8XGC - chains I and Y of the 29 polymer chains in the assembly; structure by electron microscopy, 3.70 A resolution.

# Chain I
Protein: Topoisomerase 1-associated factor 1
Organism: Saccharomyces cerevisiae
UniProtKB: P53840 (TOF1_YEAST); residue numbers follow UniProt; this construct covers 1-1238
Amino-acid sequence (1238 residues; row label = number of the first residue in the row):
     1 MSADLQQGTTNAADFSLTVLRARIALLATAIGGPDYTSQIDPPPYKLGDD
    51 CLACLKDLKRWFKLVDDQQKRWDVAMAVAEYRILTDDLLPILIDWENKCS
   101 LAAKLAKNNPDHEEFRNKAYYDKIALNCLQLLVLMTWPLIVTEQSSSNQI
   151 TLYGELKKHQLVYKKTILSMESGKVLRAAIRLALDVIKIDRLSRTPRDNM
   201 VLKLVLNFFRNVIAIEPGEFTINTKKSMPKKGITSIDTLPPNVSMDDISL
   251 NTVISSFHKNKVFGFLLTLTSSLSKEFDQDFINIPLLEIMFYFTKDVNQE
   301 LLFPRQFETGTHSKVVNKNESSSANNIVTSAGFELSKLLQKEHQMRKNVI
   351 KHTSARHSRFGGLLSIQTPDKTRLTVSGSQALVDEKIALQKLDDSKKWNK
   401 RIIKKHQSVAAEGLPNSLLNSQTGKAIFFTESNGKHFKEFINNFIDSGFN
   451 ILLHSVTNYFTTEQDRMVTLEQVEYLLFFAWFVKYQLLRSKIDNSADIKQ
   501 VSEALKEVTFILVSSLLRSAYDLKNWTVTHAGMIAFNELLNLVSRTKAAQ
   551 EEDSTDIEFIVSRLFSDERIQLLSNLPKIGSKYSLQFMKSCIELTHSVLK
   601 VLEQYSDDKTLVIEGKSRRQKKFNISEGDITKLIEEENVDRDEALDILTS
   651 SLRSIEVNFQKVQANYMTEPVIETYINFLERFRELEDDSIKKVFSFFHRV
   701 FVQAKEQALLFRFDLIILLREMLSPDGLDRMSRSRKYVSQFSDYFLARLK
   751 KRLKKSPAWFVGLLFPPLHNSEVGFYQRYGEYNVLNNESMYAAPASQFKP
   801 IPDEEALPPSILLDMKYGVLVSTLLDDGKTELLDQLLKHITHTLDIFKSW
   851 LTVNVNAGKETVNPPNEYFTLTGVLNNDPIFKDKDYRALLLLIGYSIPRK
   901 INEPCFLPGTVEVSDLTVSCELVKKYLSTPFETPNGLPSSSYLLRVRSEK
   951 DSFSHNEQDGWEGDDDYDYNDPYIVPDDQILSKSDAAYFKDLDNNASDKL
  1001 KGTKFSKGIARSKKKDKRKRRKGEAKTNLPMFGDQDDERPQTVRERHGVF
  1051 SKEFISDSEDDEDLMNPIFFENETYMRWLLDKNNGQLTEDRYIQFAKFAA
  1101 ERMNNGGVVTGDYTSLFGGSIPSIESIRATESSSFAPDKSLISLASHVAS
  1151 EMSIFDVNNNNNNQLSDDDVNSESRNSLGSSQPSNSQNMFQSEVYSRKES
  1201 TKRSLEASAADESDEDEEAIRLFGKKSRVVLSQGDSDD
Unresolved in the structure: 1-10, 306-328, 552-554, 782-1238
Curated features (UniProtKB/Swiss-Prot):
  - modified residue (Phosphoserine): Ser626, Ser654, Ser1056, Ser1058, Ser1213

# Chain Y
Molecule: 39-nt DNA strand
Organism: Saccharomyces cerevisiae
Sequence (39 nucleotides; numbered 15 to 53; the number before each row is that of its first residue):
    15 CACACACTCAAAAATTAATCGATCGTATGCAAAATTTAA

# How chain I and chain Y interact
Contacting residue pairs - 11 pairs, chain I then chain Y:
  Lys226(I) with DT22(Y), sugar contact; DC23(Y), salt bridge to the phosphate
  Lys230(I) with DC21(Y), phosphate contact
  Lys400(I) with DT29(Y), phosphate contact; DT30(Y), salt bridge to the phosphate
  Arg401(I) with DT30(Y), phosphate contact
  Ile403(I) with DT30(Y), sugar contact; DA31(Y), phosphate contact
  Arg619(I) with DT42(Y), hydrogen bond to the sugar; DG43(Y), sugar contact
  Lys621(I) with DT42(Y), salt bridge to the phosphate
Interface residues without a listed pair, chain I (8 interface residues in all): Gln620

# Overview
Chain I and chain Y each contribute 8 residues to their interface, with 1 hydrogen bond and 3 salt bridges.
Polar pairs include Arg619(I)-DT42(Y), Lys226(I)-DC23(Y) and Lys400(I)-DT30(Y).
Here chain I is Topoisomerase 1-associated factor 1 and chain Y is a 39-nt DNA strand, both from Saccharomyces
cerevisiae. Entry 8XGC (Structure of yeast replisome associated with FACT and histone hexamer, Composite map)
was determined by electron microscopy.
